PDB entry 8Q04 | electron microscopy, 2.39 A resolution | chains A and B of the 16 polymer chains in the assembly

== Chain A (and B) ==
Name: Ribulose bisphosphate carboxylase large chain
Organism: Chlorella sorokiniana
Notes: EC 4.1.1.39; chain B of this document is another copy of the same molecule, construct and numbering; everything in this record applies to it too
UniProtKB: W8SUA8 (W8SUA8_CHLSO); numbering as in UniProt (aligned over 1-475)
Sequence (475 residues; row label = number of the first residue in the row):
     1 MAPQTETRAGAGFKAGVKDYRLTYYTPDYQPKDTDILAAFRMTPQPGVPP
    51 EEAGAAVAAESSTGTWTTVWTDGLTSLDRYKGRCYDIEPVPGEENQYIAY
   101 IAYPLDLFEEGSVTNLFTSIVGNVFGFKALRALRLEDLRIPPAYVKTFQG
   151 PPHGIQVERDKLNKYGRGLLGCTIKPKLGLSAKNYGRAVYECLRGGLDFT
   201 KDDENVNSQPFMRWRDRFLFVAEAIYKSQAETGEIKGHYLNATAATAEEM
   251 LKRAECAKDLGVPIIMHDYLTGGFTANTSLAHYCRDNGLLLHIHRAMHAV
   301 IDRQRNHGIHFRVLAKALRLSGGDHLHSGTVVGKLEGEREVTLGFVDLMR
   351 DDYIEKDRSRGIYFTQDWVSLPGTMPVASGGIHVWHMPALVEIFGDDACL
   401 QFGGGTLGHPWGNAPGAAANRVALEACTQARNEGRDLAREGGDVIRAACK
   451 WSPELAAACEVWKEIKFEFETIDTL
Disordered / not traced: 1-21, 60-78, 461-475

== How chain A and chain B interact ==
Contacting residue pairs (13):
  K183(A) with D160(B); N163(B); Y165(B), hydrogen bond
  P210(A) with S370(B)
  R213(A) with R285(B)
  R215(A) with D286(B), hydrogen bond (side chain-backbone); N287(B); G288(B)
  D216(A) with H153(B), salt bridge; V157(B); K161(B), salt bridge
  F220(A) with D160(B); K161(B)
Also at the interface, not in a pair above, chain A (8 interface residues in all): S181, L219
Also at the interface, not in a pair above, chain B (12 interface residues in all): K146

== In short ==
The interface between chain A and chain B involves 8 residues on one side and 12 on the other; the contacts
include 2 hydrogen bonds and 2 salt bridges. Among the polar pairs are D216(A)-H153(B), D216(A)-K161(B) and
K183(A)-Y165(B).
Both chains are Ribulose bisphosphate carboxylase large chain (Chlorella sorokiniana). Entry 8Q04 (Chlorella
sorokiniana Rubisco: D4 symmetry imposed) was determined by electron microscopy, deposited together with 8Q05.
